6OPC - chains A and G of the 8 polymer chains in the assembly; structure by electron microscopy, 3.70 A resolution.

Chain A:
Molecule: Cell division control protein 48
From: Saccharomyces cerevisiae
Notes: EC 3.6.4.6
UniProt: P25694 (CDC48_YEAST); residue numbers follow UniProt; this construct covers 1-835
Chain sequence (835 residues; each row starts with the number of its first residue):
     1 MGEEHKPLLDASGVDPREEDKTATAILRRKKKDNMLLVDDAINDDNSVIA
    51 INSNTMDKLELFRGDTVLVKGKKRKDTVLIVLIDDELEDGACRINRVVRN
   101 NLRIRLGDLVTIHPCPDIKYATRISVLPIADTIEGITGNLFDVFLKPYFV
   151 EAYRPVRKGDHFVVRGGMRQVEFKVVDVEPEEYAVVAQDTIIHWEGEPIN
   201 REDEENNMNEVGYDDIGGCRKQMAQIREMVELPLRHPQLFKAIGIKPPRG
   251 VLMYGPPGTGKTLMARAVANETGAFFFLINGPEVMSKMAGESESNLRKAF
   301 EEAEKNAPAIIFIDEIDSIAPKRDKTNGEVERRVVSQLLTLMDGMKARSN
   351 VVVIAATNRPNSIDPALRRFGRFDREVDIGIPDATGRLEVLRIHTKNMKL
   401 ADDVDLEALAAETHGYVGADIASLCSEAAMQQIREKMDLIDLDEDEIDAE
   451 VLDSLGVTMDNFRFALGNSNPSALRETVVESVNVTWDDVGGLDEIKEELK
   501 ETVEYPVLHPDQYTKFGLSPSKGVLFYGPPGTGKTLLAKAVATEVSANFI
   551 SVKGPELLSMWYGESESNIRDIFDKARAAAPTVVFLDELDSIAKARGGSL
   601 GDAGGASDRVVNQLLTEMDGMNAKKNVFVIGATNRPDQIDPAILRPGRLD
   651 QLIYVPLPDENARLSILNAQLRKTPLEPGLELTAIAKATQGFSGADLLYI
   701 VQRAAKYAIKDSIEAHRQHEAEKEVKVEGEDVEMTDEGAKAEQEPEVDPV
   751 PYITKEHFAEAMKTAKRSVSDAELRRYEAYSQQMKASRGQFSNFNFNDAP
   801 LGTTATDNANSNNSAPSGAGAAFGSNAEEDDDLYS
Disordered / not traced: 1-30, 598-600, 726-743, 785-835
Bound ions: Mg2+ site 1: T262 (together with ADP); Mg2+ site 2 near T535 (its only coordinating residue here)
Small-molecule neighbours:
  - ADP / beryllium trifluoride, molecule 1: D215, I216, G217, P256, P257, G258, T259, G260, K261, T262, L263, N358, V390, H394, G418, A419, A422
  - ADP / beryllium trifluoride, molecule 2: D488, V489, G490, L492, P529, P530, G531, T532, G533, K534, T535, L536, E588, N634, I666, Q670, G694, A695, L698
Curated features (UniProtKB/Swiss-Prot):
  - binding site (ATP): P257 to L263, N358, H394, G531 to L536
  - modified residue: S472 (Phosphoserine), S519 (Phosphoserine), T735 (Phosphothreonine), S770 (Phosphoserine)
  - cross-link (Glycyl lysine isopeptide (Lys-Gly)): K305 (interchain with G-Cter in ubiquitin), K322 (interchain with G-Cter in ubiquitin), K346 (interchain with G-Cter in ubiquitin), K522 (interchain with G-Cter in ubiquitin), K539 (interchain with G-Cter in ubiquitin), K594 (interchain with G-Cter in ubiquitin), K673 (interchain with G-Cter in ubiquitin)
  - mutagenesis: K261 (K261A: Moderate reduction in growth rate; K261T: Probable loss of ATP binding. Complete loss of catalytic activity), E315 (E315A: Moderate reduction in growth rate; E315D: Severe loss of catalytic activity without affecting cooperativity between the 2 ATP-binding regions. Slight reduction in growth rate ...), N358 (N358A: Slight reduction in growth rate. Restores cell growth; when associated with Q-315), R369 (R369A: No effect on growth rate. Restores cell growth; when associated with Q-315), P471 (P471A/S: Restores cell growth; when associated with Q-315), R475 (R475H: Restores cell growth; when associated with Q-315), K534 (K534A/T: Severe loss of catalytic activity. Lethal), E588 (E588D: Moderate reduction in growth rate; E588Q: Lethal), R645 (R645A: Lethal)

Chain G:
Molecule: Substrate bound to the central pore of the Cdc48 hexamer
From: Saccharomyces cerevisiae
Chain sequence (22 residues; row label = number of the first residue in the row; X marks 22 residues of unknown identity (built as UNK)):
     1 XXXXXXXXXXXXXXXXXXXXXX

Interface between chain A and chain G:
Chain A side of the interface, 7 residues: K287, M288, A289, M560, W561, Y562, A603

Summary:
Chain A and chain G make no direct contact in this assembly. Ligands of chain A: ADP / beryllium trifluoride.
Curated annotation (UniProt) lists 15 ATP-binding residues and 9 mutagenesis sites on chain A.
Chain A is Cell division control protein 48 and chain G is Substrate bound to the central pore of the Cdc48
hexamer, both from Saccharomyces cerevisiae; the structure, Cdc48 Hexamer in a complex with substrate and
Shp1(Ubx Domain), was determined by electron microscopy together with 6OMB from the same study.
